PDB entry 8VUI | X-ray diffraction, 2.10 A resolution | chains G and D of the 3 polymer chains in the assembly

# Chain G
Protein: S1CE VARIANT OF FAB-EPR-1 light chain
Organism: Homo sapiens
Notes: antibody fragment or engineered binder
Amino-acid sequence (212 residues; row label = number of the first residue in the row; note: 20 numbers in that range are skipped by the numbering (no residue carries them; nothing is unmodelled there)):
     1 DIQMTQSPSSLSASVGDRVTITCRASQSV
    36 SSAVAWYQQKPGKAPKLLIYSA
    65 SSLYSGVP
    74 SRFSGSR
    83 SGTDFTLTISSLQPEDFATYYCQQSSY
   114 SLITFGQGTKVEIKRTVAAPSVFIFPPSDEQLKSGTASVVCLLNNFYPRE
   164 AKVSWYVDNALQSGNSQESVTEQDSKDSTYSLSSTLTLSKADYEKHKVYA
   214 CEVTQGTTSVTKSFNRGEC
Not modelled in the structure: 232
Disulfides: Cys23-Cys104, Cys154-Cys214
Ion coordination: Na+ site 1: Ala131, Tyr160, Gln218; Na+ site 2: Thr184, Glu185

# Chain D
Protein: Erythropoietin receptor
Organism: Homo sapiens
UniProtKB: P19235 (EPOR_HUMAN); residues 1-226 here correspond to UniProt positions 25-250 (UniProt number = residue number + 24)
Amino-acid sequence (232 residues; row label = number of the first residue in the row):
     1 APPPNLPDPKFESKAALLAARGPEELLCFTERLEDLVCFWEEAASAGVGP
    51 GNYSFSYQLEDEPWKLCRLHQAPTARGAVRFWCSLPTADTSSFVPLELRV
   101 TAASGAPRYHRVIHINEVVLLDAPVGLVARLADESGHVVLRWLPPPETPM
   151 TSHIRYEVDVSAGNGAGSVQRVEILEGRTECVLSNLRGRTRYTFAVRARM
   201 AEPSFGGFWSAWSEPVSLLTPSDLDPHHHHHH
Not modelled in the structure: 1-7, 76-77, 133-137, 162-168, 184, 221-232
Construct notes: expression tag (227-232)
Curated features (UniProtKB/Swiss-Prot):
  - motif: Trp209 to Ser213 (WSXWS motif)
  - site: Phe93 (Required for ligand binding)
  - glycosylation: Asn52 (N-linked (GlcNAc...) asparagine)
Disulfides: Cys28-Cys38, Cys67-Cys83
Covalent attachments: N-acetylglucosamine (NAG) linked to Asn52

# Interface between chain G and chain D
Pairs across the interface (6):
  Tyr55(G) with Pro95(D), hydrophobic
  Ser56(G) with Pro95(D)
  Ser107(G) with His110(D)
  Ser108(G) with His110(D), hydrogen bond (backbone-side chain)
  Ser114(G) with Arg99(D); Pro107(D)
Also at the interface, not in a pair above, chain G (6 interface residues in all): Tyr109

# Overview
The interface between chain G and chain D involves 6 residues on one side and 4 on the other, with 1 hydrogen
bond. Its one hydrogen-bonded contact is Ser108(G)-His110(D). N-acetylglucosamine is covalently linked to
Asn52(D).
Chain G is S1CE VARIANT OF FAB-EPR-1 light chain and chain D is Erythropoietin receptor, both from Homo
sapiens; the structure, Structure of FabS1CE-EPR-1, an elbow-locked Fab, in complex with the erythropoeitin
receptor, was determined by X-ray diffraction (same publication as 8VTP, 8VTR, 8VU1, 8VU4, 8VUA, 8VUC, 8VVM
and 8VVO).
